3LRS - chains H and L; structure by X-ray diffraction, 2.37 A resolution.

[Chain H]
Protein: PG-16 Heavy Chain Fab
From: Homo sapiens
Notes: antibody fragment or engineered binder
Chain sequence (238 residues; numbered 1 to 214 plus 24 insertion-coded residues; the number before each row is that of its first residue; a row labelled like 82A-82C holds insertion residues (82A, then the next letters in order)):
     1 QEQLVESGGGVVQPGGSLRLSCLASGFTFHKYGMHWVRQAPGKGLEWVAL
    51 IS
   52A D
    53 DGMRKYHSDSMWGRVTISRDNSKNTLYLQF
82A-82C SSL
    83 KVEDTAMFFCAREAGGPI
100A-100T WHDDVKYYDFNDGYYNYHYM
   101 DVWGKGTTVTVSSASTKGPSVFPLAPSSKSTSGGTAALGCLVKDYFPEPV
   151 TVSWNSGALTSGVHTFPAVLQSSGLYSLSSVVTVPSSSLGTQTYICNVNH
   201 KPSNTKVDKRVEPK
Disordered / not traced: 100, 100A-100M, 130-132, 214
Disulfide bonds: Cys22-Cys92, Cys140-Cys196

[Chain L]
Protein: PG-16 Light Chain Fab
From: Homo sapiens
Notes: antibody fragment or engineered binder
Chain sequence (211 residues; each row starts with the number of its first residue; a row labelled like 27A-27C holds insertion residues (27A, then the next letters in order)):
     3 ALTQPASVSGSPGQTITISCNGTSS
27A-27C DVG
    28 GFDSVSWYQQSPGKAPKVMVFDVSHRPSGISNRFSGSKSGNTASLTISGL
    78 HIEDEGDYFCSSLTDRSH
   95A R
    96 IFGGGTKVTVLGQPKAAPSVTLFPPSSEELQANKATLVCLISDFYPGAVT
   146 VAWKADSSPVKAGVETTTPSKQSNNKYAASSYLSLTPEQWKSHKSYSCQV
   196 THEGSTVEKTVAPT
Disulfide bonds: Cys22-Cys87, Cys134-Cys193
Covalently attached groups: N-acetylglucosamine (NAG) linked to Asn23

[Chain H / chain L interface]
Contacting residue pairs - 68 pairs, chain H then chain L:
  His35(H) with Arg95A(L)
  Val37(H) with Phe97(L), hydrophobic
  Gln39(H) with Gln37(L), hydrogen bond
  Gly42(H) with Thr163(L)
  Lys43(H) with Thr161(L)
  Gly44(H) with Phe86(L); Gly99(L)
  Leu45(H) with Pro43(L), hydrophobic; Phe86(L); Phe97(L)
  Glu46(H) with Phe97(L)
  Trp47(H) with His95(L); Arg95A(L); Phe97(L)
  Leu50(H) with Arg95A(L)
  Tyr58(H) with Ser94(L)
  His59(H) with His95(L), hydrogen bond (backbone-side chain)
  Asp61(H) with Arg93(L), salt bridge; His95(L), salt bridge
  Glu95(H) with Arg95A(L), salt bridge
  Tyr100Q(H) with Asp49(L)
  His100R(H) with Ser31(L); Leu90(L); Arg95A(L)
  Tyr100S(H) with Ser33(L); Tyr35(L); Val45(L), hydrophobic; Phe48(L), hydrophobic
  Met100T(H) with Tyr35(L), hydrogen bond (backbone-side chain); Val45(L); Phe97(L), hydrophobic
  Asp101(H) with Val45(L)
  Trp103(H) with Tyr35(L), hydrophobic; Pro43(L)
  Gly104(H) with Ala42(L)
  Lys105(H) with Gly40(L); Lys41(L)
  Phe122(H) with Ser121(L); Glu123(L); Glu124(L)
  Pro123(H) with Ser121(L); Glu123(L)
  Leu124(H) with Phe118(L), hydrophobic
  Ala125(H) with Phe118(L)
  Ala137(H) with Phe118(L)
  Leu138(H) with Phe118(L), hydrophobic
  Leu141(H) with Val133(L), hydrophobic; Tyr177(L), hydrophobic
  Lys143(H) with Glu124(L), salt bridge; Lys129(L); Thr131(L), hydrogen bond
  Asp144(H) with Lys129(L), salt bridge
  Phe166(H) with Leu135(L), hydrophobic; Ile136(L); Ala173(L), hydrophobic; Ala174(L); Ser175(L)
  Pro167(H) with Thr162(L); Ser165(L)
  Val169(H) with Glu160(L); Thr162(L); Tyr177(L), hydrophobic
  Leu178(H) with Tyr177(L)
  Ser179(H) with Val133(L); Tyr177(L), hydrogen bond
  Val181(H) with Phe118(L), hydrophobic; Leu135(L), hydrophobic
  Lys209(H) with Glu123(L), salt bridge
Interface residues without a listed pair, chain H (43 interface residues in all): Phe91, His164, Leu170, Gln171, Ser177
Interface residues without a listed pair, chain L (42 interface residues in all): Gly98, Thr116, Ser137, Gln167, Ser179

[Overview]
The interface between chain H and chain L involves 43 residues on one side and 42 on the other, with 5
hydrogen bonds and 6 salt bridges. Polar pairs include Asp61(H)-Arg93(L), Asp61(H)-His95(L) and
Glu95(H)-Arg95A(L). N-acetylglucosamine is covalently linked to Asn23(L).
Here chain H is PG-16 Heavy Chain Fab and chain L is PG-16 Light Chain Fab, both from Homo sapiens. Entry 3LRS
(Structure of PG16, an antibody with broad and potent neutralization of HIV-1) was determined by X-ray
diffraction (same publication as 3MME).
